PDB entry 1NF6 | X-ray diffraction, 2.35 A resolution | chains G and H of the 8 polymer chains in the assembly

# Chain G (and H)
Protein: bacterioferritin
From: Desulfovibrio desulfuricans
Notes: chain H of this document is another copy of the same molecule, construct and numbering; everything in this record applies to it too
UniProtKB: Q93PP9 (BFR_DESDE); residues 1-179 here = UniProt positions 1-179
Chain sequence (179 residues; each row starts with the number of its first residue):
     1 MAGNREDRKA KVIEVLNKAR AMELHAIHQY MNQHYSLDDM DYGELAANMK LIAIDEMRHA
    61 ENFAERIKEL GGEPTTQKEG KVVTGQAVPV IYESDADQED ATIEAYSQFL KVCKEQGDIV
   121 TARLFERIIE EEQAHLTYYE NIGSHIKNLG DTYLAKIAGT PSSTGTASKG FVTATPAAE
Not modelled in the structure: 1-3, 173-179 (chain H: 1-2, 173-179)
Bound ions: Fe ion: E56, E99, E132, H135; fe-coproporphyrin iii Fe: M57 (shared with M57(H) of chain H)
Small-molecule neighbours: fe-coproporphyrin iii (FEC; 1,3,5,8-tetramethyl-porphine-2,4,6,7-tetrapropionic acid ferrous complex): R20, L24, I27, H28, M31, Y35, K50, I54, M57, R58, A60, E61, A167, S168, K169
Curated features (UniProtKB/Swiss-Prot):
  - binding site (Fe cation): E23, E56, H59, E99, E132, H135
  - binding site (Fe-coproporphyrin III): M57

# How chain G and chain H interact
Contacting residue pairs - 64 pairs, chain G then chain H:
  R20(G) with Y35(H)
  L24(G) with H28(H)
  H28(G) with H28(H); T76(H)
  N32(G) with E73(H)
  Y35(G) with R20(H); E61(H); A64(H); K68(H)
  S36(G) with K68(H), hydrogen bond
  D38(G) with E65(H)
  D39(G) with K68(H)
  N48(G) with F171(H)
  K50(G) with E61(H), salt bridge
  L51(G) with K169(H); G170(H); F171(H), hydrogen bond (backbone-backbone)
  I52(G) with F171(H), hydrophobic
  I54(G) with S168(H); K169(H)
  D55(G) with G170(H); F171(H), hydrogen bond (side chain-backbone); V172(H), hydrogen bond (side chain-backbone)
  R58(G) with S168(H); V172(H)
  E61(G) with Y35(H); K50(H), salt bridge
  A64(G) with Y35(H), hydrophobic
  E65(G) with D38(H)
  K68(G) with Y35(H); S36(H); D39(H)
  E73(G) with N32(H), hydrogen bond; T84(H)
  P74(G) with N32(H)
  T76(G) with H28(H); K78(H), hydrogen bond (backbone-side chain); V82(H)
  K78(G) with T76(H)
  V82(G) with T76(H)
  T84(G) with E73(H)
  E131(G) with V172(H)
  A134(G) with V172(H), hydrophobic
  H135(G) with F171(H); V172(H)
  Y138(G) with F171(H), hydrophobic
  T164(G) with K169(H), hydrogen bond (backbone-side chain)
  S168(G) with I54(H); R58(H)
  K169(G) with L51(H); I54(H)
  G170(G) with L51(H); D55(H)
  F171(G) with N48(H); L51(H), hydrogen bond (backbone-backbone); I52(H), hydrophobic; D55(H), hydrogen bond (backbone-side chain); H135(H); Y138(H), hydrophobic
  V172(G) with D55(H), hydrogen bond (backbone-side chain); R58(H); E131(H); A134(H), hydrophobic; H135(H)
Also at the interface, not in a pair above, chain G (41 interface residues in all): M31, H34, A60, Q77, G85, G165
Also at the interface, not in a pair above, chain H (38 interface residues in all): L24, M31, H34, A60, P74, G85

# In short
Chain G and chain H form an interface of 41 and 38 residues respectively; the contacts include 10 hydrogen
bonds and 2 salt bridges. Among the polar pairs are K50(G)-E61(H), S36(G)-K68(H) and D55(G)-F171(H). Chain G
binds fe-coproporphyrin iii.
Chain G and chain H are both bacterioferritin (Desulfovibrio desulfuricans); the structure, X-ray structure of
the Desulfovibrio desulfuricans bacterioferritin: the diiron site in different catalytic states ("cycled"
structure ..., was determined by X-ray diffraction together with 1NF4 and 1NFV from the same study.
